PDB entry 8XGC | electron microscopy, 3.70 A resolution | chains 7 and X of the 29 polymer chains in the assembly

== Chain 7 ==
Protein: DNA replication licensing factor MCM7
Source organism: Saccharomyces cerevisiae
UniProt: A0A8H4BTB2 (A0A8H4BTB2_YEASX); residue numbers follow UniProt; this construct covers 1-845
Amino-acid sequence (845 residues; row label = number of the first residue in the row):
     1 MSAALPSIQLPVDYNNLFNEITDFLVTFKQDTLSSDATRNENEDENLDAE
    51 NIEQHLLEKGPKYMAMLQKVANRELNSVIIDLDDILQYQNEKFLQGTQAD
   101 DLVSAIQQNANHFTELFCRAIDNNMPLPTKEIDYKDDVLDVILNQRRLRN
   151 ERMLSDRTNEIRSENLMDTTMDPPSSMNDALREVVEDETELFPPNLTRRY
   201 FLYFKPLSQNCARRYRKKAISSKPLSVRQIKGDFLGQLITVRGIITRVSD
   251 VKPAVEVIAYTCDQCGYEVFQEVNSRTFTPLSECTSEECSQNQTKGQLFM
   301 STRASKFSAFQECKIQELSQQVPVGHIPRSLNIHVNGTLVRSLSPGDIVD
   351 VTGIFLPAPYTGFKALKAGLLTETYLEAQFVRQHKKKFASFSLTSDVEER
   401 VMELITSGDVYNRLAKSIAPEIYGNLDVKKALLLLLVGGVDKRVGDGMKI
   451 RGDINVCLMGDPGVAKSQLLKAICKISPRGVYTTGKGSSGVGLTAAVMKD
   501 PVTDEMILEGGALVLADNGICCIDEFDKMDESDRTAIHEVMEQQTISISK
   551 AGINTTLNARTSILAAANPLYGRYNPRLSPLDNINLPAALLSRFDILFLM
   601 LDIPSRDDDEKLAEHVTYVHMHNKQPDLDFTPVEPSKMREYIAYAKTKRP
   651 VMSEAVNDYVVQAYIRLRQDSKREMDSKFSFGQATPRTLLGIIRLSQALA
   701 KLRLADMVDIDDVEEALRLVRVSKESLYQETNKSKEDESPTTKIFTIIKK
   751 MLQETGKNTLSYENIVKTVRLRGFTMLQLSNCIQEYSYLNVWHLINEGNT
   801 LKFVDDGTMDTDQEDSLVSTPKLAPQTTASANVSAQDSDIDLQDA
Disordered / not traced: 1-3, 35-59, 158-189, 211-218, 386-395, 444-448, 487-492, 674-678, 730-845
Bound ions: Zn2+: Cys262, Cys265, Cys289
Ligand contacts: ADP (adenosine-5'-diphosphate): Glu421, Ile422, Tyr423, Asp461, Pro462, Gly463, Val464, Ala465, Lys466, Ser467, Gln468, Leu612, Val616

== Chain X ==
Molecule: 51-nt DNA strand
Source organism: Saccharomyces cerevisiae
Sequence (51 nucleotides; numbered 9 to 59; the number before each row is that of its first residue):
     9 TTAAATTTTGCATACGATCGATTAATTTTTGAGTGTGTTTTTTTTTTTTT
    59 T

== How chain 7 and chain X interact ==
Contacting residue pairs (6; chain 7 residue first):
  Lys295(7) with DG39(X), salt bridge to the phosphate
  Phe363(7) with DT46(X), sugar contact; DT47(X), phosphate contact
  Lys364(7) with DT47(X), phosphate contact; DT48(X), salt bridge to the phosphate
  Lys367(7) with DT47(X), base contact

== Overview ==
The chain 7/chain X interface involves 4 residues from each chain; the contacts include 2 salt bridges. Polar
pairs include Lys295(7)-DG39(X) and Lys364(7)-DT48(X). Chain 7 binds ADP. The Zn2+ site is built by Cys262(7),
Cys265(7) and Cys289(7).
Chain 7 is DNA replication licensing factor MCM7 and chain X is a 51-nt DNA strand, both from Saccharomyces
cerevisiae; the structure, Structure of yeast replisome associated with FACT and histone hexamer, Composite
map, was determined by electron microscopy.
